6HRT - chain A; structure by X-ray diffraction, 1.36 A resolution.

# Chain A
Name: Tyrosine-protein kinase BTK
Organism: Homo sapiens
Notes: EC 2.7.10.2
Reference sequence: Q06187 (BTK_HUMAN), isoform Q06187-2; residues 378-659 here correspond to UniProt positions 412-693 (UniProt number = residue number + 34)
Amino-acid sequence (283 residues; numbered 377 to 659; the number before each row is that of its first residue):
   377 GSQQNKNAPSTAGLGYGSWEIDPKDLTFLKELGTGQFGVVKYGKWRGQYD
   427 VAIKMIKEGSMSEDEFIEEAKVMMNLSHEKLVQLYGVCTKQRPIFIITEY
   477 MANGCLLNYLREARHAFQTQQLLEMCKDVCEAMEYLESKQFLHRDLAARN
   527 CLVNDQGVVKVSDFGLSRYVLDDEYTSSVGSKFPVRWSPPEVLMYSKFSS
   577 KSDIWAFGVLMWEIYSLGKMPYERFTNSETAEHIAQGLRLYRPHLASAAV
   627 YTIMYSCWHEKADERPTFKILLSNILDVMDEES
Not modelled in the structure: 377-395, 659
Differences from the reference sequence: expression tag (377); engineered mutation Ala489 (Met523 in Q06187), Ala492 (Arg526 in Q06187), Ala624 (Glu658 in Q06187), Ala625 (Lys659 in Q06187)
Small-molecule neighbours: 12- (GMW; (9S)-12-(6-tert-butyl-8-fluoranyl-1-oxidanylidene-phthalazin-2-yl)-6-methyl-4-[(5-morpholin-4-ylcarbonylpyridin-2-yl)amino]-9-oxidanyl-6-azatricyclo[9.4.0.02,7]pentadeca-1(15),2(7),3,11,13-pentaen-5-one): Leu408, Gly409, Thr410, Gly411, Gln412, Phe413, Val416, Ala428, Lys430, Thr474, Glu475, Tyr476, Met477, Ala478, Asn479, Gly480, Asp521, Arg525, Asn526, Leu528, Ser538, Asp539, Leu542, Ser543, Val546, Tyr551

# Overview
Chain A binds 12-.
Chain A is Tyrosine-protein kinase BTK (Homo sapiens); the structure, CRYSTAL STRUCTURE OF BTK KINASE DOMAIN
COMPLEXED WITH
12-(6-tert-butyl-8-fluoro-1-oxo-phthalazin-2-yl)-9-hydroxy-6-methyl-4-[[5-(morpholine-4-carbonyl)-2-pyridyl]amino]-6-azatricyclo[9.4.0.02,7]pentadeca-1(15),2(7),3,11,13-pentaen-5-one,
was determined by X-ray diffraction (same publication as 6HRP).
